1GV1 - chains B and C of the 4 polymer chains in the assembly; structure by X-ray diffraction, 2.50 A resolution.

# Chain B (and C)
Molecule: Malate dehydrogenase
From: Chlorobium vibrioforme
Notes: EC 1.1.1.37; chain C of this document is another copy of the same molecule, construct and numbering; everything in this record applies to it too
UniProtKB: P80039 (MDH_CHLTE); residues 1-310 here = UniProt positions 1-310
Sequence (310 residues; numbered 1 to 310; the number before each row is that of its first residue):
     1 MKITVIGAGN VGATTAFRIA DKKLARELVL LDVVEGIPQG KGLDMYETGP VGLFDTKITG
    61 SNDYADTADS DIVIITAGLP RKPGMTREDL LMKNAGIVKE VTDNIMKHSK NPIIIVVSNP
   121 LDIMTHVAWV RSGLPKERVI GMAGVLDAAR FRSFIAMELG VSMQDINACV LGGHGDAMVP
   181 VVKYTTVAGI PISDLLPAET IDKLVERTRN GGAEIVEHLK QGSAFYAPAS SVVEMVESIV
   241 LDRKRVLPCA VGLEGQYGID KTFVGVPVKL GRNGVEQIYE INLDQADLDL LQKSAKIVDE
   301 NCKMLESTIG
Disordered / not traced: 80-88, 300-310 (chain C: 306-310)
Sequence notes: conflict Ala227 (Ser in P80039), Ala229 (Gly in P80039)
UniProt features mapped onto this chain:
  - active site: His174 (Proton acceptor)
  - binding site (NAD(+)): Gly7 to Gly12, Asp32, Asn94, Val117 to Asn119
  - binding site (substrate): Arg81, Arg87, Asn119, Arg150

# How chain B and chain C interact
Contacting residue pairs (82):
  Ala13(B) - Tyr226(C)
  Thr14(B) - Tyr226(C)
  Phe17(B) - Tyr226(C)  hydrophobic
  Arg18(B) - Asp21(C)  salt bridge
  Arg18(B) - Gly52(C)
  Asp21(B) - Arg18(C)  salt bridge
  Glu35(B) - Lys220(C)
  Gly36(B) - His218(C)
  Ile37(B) - His218(C)  hydrogen bond (backbone-backbone)
  Ile37(B) - Leu219(C)
  Gly40(B) - His218(C)
  Leu43(B) - Arg207(C)
  Leu43(B) - Glu214(C)
  Leu43(B) - Ile215(C)  hydrophobic
  Asp44(B) - Ala224(C)
  Asp44(B) - Phe225(C)  hydrogen bond (side chain-backbone)
  Asp44(B) - Tyr226(C)  hydrogen bond (side chain-backbone)
  Asp44(B) - Ala227(C)  hydrogen bond (side chain-backbone)
  Asp44(B) - Pro228(C)
  Met45(B) - Tyr226(C)  hydrophobic
  Tyr46(B) - Ser153(C)
  Tyr46(B) - Met163(C)
  Glu47(B) - Ala149(C)
  Glu47(B) - Arg150(C)  salt bridge
  Glu47(B) - Ser153(C)
  Glu47(B) - Phe154(C)
  Glu47(B) - Ile215(C)
  Thr48(B) - Tyr226(C)
  Thr48(B) - Ala227(C)  hydrogen bond (side chain-backbone)
  Thr48(B) - Ser230(C)
  Gly49(B) - Met163(C)
  Pro50(B) - Ala149(C)
  Pro50(B) - Arg152(C)  hydrogen bond (backbone-side chain)
  Pro50(B) - Ser153(C)
  Pro50(B) - Met163(C)
  Val51(B) - Val145(C)  hydrophobic
  Val51(B) - Ser230(C)
  Val51(B) - Glu234(C)
  Gly52(B) - Arg18(C)
  Leu53(B) - Gln164(C)
  Phe54(B) - Met163(C)
  Asp55(B) - Ser162(C)  hydrogen bond
  Asp55(B) - Met163(C)  hydrogen bond (side chain-backbone)
  Ala149(B) - Glu47(C)
  Ala149(B) - Pro50(C)
  Ala149(B) - Val51(C)  hydrophobic
  Arg150(B) - Glu47(C)  salt bridge
  Arg152(B) - Pro50(C)  hydrogen bond (side chain-backbone)
  Ser153(B) - Glu47(C)
  Phe154(B) - Glu47(C)
  Met157(B) - Tyr46(C)  hydrophobic
  Ser162(B) - Asp55(C)  hydrogen bond
  Met163(B) - Tyr46(C)
  Met163(B) - Gly49(C)
  Met163(B) - Pro50(C)
  Met163(B) - Phe54(C)
  Met163(B) - Asp55(C)  hydrogen bond (backbone-side chain)
  Glu214(B) - Leu43(C)
  Ile215(B) - Gly40(C)
  His218(B) - Gly36(C)
  His218(B) - Gln39(C)
  His218(B) - Gly40(C)
  Leu219(B) - Gly36(C)
  Leu219(B) - Ile37(C)
  Leu219(B) - Gly40(C)
  Leu219(B) - Lys41(C)
  Lys220(B) - Glu35(C)  hydrogen bond (side chain-backbone)
  Ala224(B) - Asp44(C)
  Phe225(B) - Asp44(C)  hydrogen bond (backbone-side chain)
  Tyr226(B) - Ala13(C)
  Tyr226(B) - Thr14(C)
  Tyr226(B) - Phe17(C)  hydrophobic
  Tyr226(B) - Asp44(C)  hydrogen bond (backbone-side chain)
  Tyr226(B) - Met45(C)  hydrophobic
  Tyr226(B) - Thr48(C)
  Ala227(B) - Asp44(C)
  Ala227(B) - Glu47(C)
  Ala227(B) - Thr48(C)  hydrogen bond (backbone-side chain)
  Pro228(B) - Asp44(C)
  Ser230(B) - Thr48(C)
  Ser230(B) - Val51(C)
  Glu234(B) - Val51(C)
Also at the interface, not in a pair above, chain B (47 interface residues in all): Gln39, Lys41, Gln164, Arg207, Ser231
Also at the interface, not in a pair above, chain C (47 interface residues in all): Leu53, Met157

# Overview
Chain B and chain C each contribute 47 residues to their interface; the contacts include 15 hydrogen bonds and
4 salt bridges. Polar contacts include Arg18(B)-Asp21(C), Glu47(B)-Arg150(C) and Asp44(B)-Phe225(C). From
UniProt: active-site residue His174(B), 11 NAD+-binding residues and 4 substrate-binding residues on chain B.
Chain B and chain C are both Malate dehydrogenase (Chlorobium vibrioforme); the structure, Structural Basis
for Thermophilic Protein Stability: Structures of Thermophilic and Mesophilic Malate Dehydrogenases, was
determined by X-ray diffraction (same publication as 1GUZ, 1GUY and 1GV0).
